PDB entry 8IYL | electron microscopy, 3.00 A resolution | chains L and E of the 42 polymer chains in the assembly

# Chain L
Protein: Tail tip protein L
Source organism: Escherichia phage lambda
UniProt: P03738 (TIPL_LAMBD); residue numbers follow UniProt; this construct covers 1-232
Sequence (232 residues; numbered 1 to 232; the number before each row is that of its first residue):
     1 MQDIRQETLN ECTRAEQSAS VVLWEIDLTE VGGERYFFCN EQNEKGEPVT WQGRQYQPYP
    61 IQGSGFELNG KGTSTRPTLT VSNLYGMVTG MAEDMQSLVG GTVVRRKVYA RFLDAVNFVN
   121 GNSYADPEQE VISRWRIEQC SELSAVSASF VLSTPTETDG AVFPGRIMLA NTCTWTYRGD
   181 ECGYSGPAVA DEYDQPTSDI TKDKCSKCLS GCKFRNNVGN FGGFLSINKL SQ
Curated features (UniProtKB/Swiss-Prot):
  - binding site ([4Fe-4S] cluster): Cys173, Cys182, Cys205, Cys212
Ion coordination: 4Fe-4S cluster Fe: Cys173, Cys182, Cys205, Cys212
Small-molecule neighbours: 4Fe-4S cluster (SF4): Cys173, Trp175, Tyr177, Cys182, Cys205, Lys207, Cys208, Cys212, Arg215, Asn217, Asn220, Phe221, Gly222

# Chain E
Protein: Tip attachment protein J
Source organism: Escherichia phage lambda
UniProt: P03749 (TIPJ_LAMBD); residues 1-1132 here = UniProt positions 1-1132
Sequence (1132 residues; row label = number of the first residue in the row):
     1 MGKGSSKGHT PREAKDNLKS TQLLSVIDAI SEGPIEGPVD GLKSVLLNST PVLDTEGNTN
    61 ISGVTVVFRA GEQEQTPPEG FESSGSETVL GTEVKYDTPI TRTITSANID RLRFTFGVQA
   121 LVETTSKGDR NPSEVRLLVQ IQRNGGWVTE KDITIKGKTT SQYLASVVMG NLPPRPFNIR
   181 MRRMTPDSTT DQLQNKTLWS SYTEIIDVKQ CYPNTALVGV QVDSEQFGSQ QVSRNYHLRG
   241 RILQVPSNYN PQTRQYSGIW DGTFKPAYSN NMAWCLWDML THPRYGMGKR LGAADVDKWA
   301 LYVIGQYCDQ SVPDGFGGTE PRITCNAYLT TQRKAWDVLS DFCSAMRCMP VWNGQTLTFV
   361 QDRPSDKTWT YNRSNVVMPD DGAPFRYSFS ALKDRHNAVE VNWIDPNNGW ETATELVEDT
   421 QAIARYGRNV TKMDAFGCTS RGQAHRAGLW LIKTELLETQ TVDFSVGAEG LRHVPGDVIE
   481 ICDDDYAGIS TGGRVLAVNS QTRTLTLDRE ITLPSSGTAL ISLVDGSGNP VSVEVQSVTD
   541 GVKVKVSRVP DGVAEYSVWE LKLPTLRQRL FRCVSIREND DGTYAITAVQ HVPEKEAIVD
   601 NGAHFDGEQS GTVNGVTPPA VQHLTAEVTA DSGEYQVLAR WDTPKVVKGV SFLLRLTVTA
   661 DDGSERLVST ARTTETTYRF TQLALGNYRL TVRAVNAWGQ QGDPASVSFR IAAPAAPSRI
   721 ELTPGYFQIT ATPHLAVYDP TVQFEFWFSE KQIADIRQVE TSTRYLGTAL YWIAASINIK
   781 PGHDYYFYIR SVNTVGKSAF VEAVGRASDD AEGYLDFFKG KITESHLGKE LLEKVELTED
   841 NASRLEEFSK EWKDASDKWN AMWAVKIEQT KDGKHYVAGI GLSMEDTEEG KLSQFLVAAN
   901 RIAFIDPANG NETPMFVAQG NQIFMNDVFL KRLTAPTITS GGNPPAFSLT PDGKLTAKNA
   961 DISGSVNANS GTLSNVTIAE NCTINGTLRA EKIVGDIVKA ASAAFPRQRE SSVDWPSGTR
  1021 TVTVTDDHPF DRQIVVLPLT FRGSKRTVSG RTTYSMCYLK VLMNGAVIYD GAANEAVQVF
  1081 SRIVDMPAGR GNVILTFTLT STRHSADIPP YTFASDVQVM VIKKQALGIS VV
Disordered / not traced: 862-1132

# Interface between chain L and chain E
Pairs across the interface - 55 pairs, chain L then chain E:
  Val31(L) with Arg425(E)
  Thr89(L) with Tyr486(E)
  Glu93(L) with Tyr486(E), hydrogen bond
  Met95(L) with Arg425(E)
  Gln96(L) with Arg395(E), hydrogen bond (backbone-side chain); Arg425(E); Tyr426(E)
  Ser97(L) with Phe389(E); Arg395(E), hydrogen bond
  Val99(L) with Leu392(E), hydrophobic; Arg395(E); Arg425(E), hydrogen bond (backbone-side chain); Tyr426(E), hydrophobic
  Gly100(L) with Leu392(E)
  Ile137(L) with Leu392(E)
  Glu138(L) with Ala391(E); Leu392(E), hydrogen bond (backbone-backbone); Lys393(E), salt bridge
  Gln139(L) with Ser388(E); Phe389(E), hydrogen bond (side chain-backbone); Ala391(E)
  Cys140(L) with Phe389(E), hydrogen bond (backbone-backbone)
  Ser141(L) with Tyr387(E); Ser388(E), hydrogen bond (backbone-side chain)
  Glu142(L) with Tyr387(E)
  Leu143(L) with Tyr387(E), hydrogen bond (backbone-backbone); Phe389(E), hydrophobic; Tyr486(E), hydrophobic
  Ser144(L) with Ala383(E)
  Ala145(L) with Gly382(E); Asp485(E)
  Val146(L) with Gly382(E)
  Glu157(L) with Lys393(E)
  Ile167(L) with Glu400(E)
  Leu169(L) with Thr414(E); Leu416(E), hydrophobic
  Asn171(L) with Arg441(E), hydrogen bond (backbone-side chain)
  Tyr193(L) with Asn601(E), hydrogen bond (side chain-backbone); Gly602(E)
  Asp194(L) with His604(E), salt bridge
  Lys204(L) with Thr420(E)
  Cys208(L) with His604(E), hydrogen bond (side chain-backbone)
  Leu209(L) with Asp606(E)
  Ser210(L) with His604(E); Asp606(E), hydrogen bond
  Asn228(L) with Asn408(E), hydrogen bond; Glu411(E)
  Lys229(L) with Val616(E); Trp698(E)
  Leu230(L) with Lys648(E)
  Ser231(L) with Glu411(E)
  Gln232(L) with Asn408(E), hydrogen bond (side chain-backbone); Glu411(E); Val616(E); Trp698(E), hydrogen bond (backbone-side chain)
Interface residues without a listed pair, chain L (40 interface residues in all): Ala92, Asp159, Gly160, Thr172, Cys173, Thr174, Glu192
Interface residues without a listed pair, chain E (37 interface residues in all): Phe385, Arg386, Ser390, Asp405, Gly409, Thr412, Gln421, Gln460, Phe605, Val647

# Summary
The interface between chain L and chain E involves 40 residues on one side and 37 on the other; the contacts
include 16 hydrogen bonds and 2 salt bridges. Among the polar pairs are Glu138(L)-Lys393(E),
Asp194(L)-His604(E) and Glu93(L)-Tyr486(E). Chain L binds 4Fe-4S cluster.
Chain L is Tail tip protein L and chain E is Tip attachment protein J, both from Escherichia phage lambda; the
structure, Tail tip conformation 2 of phage lambda tail, was determined by electron microscopy (same
publication as 8IYD, 8IYK, 8JVM and 8KGE).
